8JCH - chains B and J of the 18 polymer chains in the assembly; structure by electron microscopy, 2.70 A resolution.

# Chain B
Name: DNA-directed RNA polymerase II subunit RPB2
Organism: Saccharomyces cerevisiae S288C
Notes: EC 2.7.7.6
UniProt: P08518 (RPB2_YEAST); numbering as in UniProt (aligned over 1-1224)
Chain sequence (1259 residues; numbered 1 to 1259; the number before each row is that of its first residue):
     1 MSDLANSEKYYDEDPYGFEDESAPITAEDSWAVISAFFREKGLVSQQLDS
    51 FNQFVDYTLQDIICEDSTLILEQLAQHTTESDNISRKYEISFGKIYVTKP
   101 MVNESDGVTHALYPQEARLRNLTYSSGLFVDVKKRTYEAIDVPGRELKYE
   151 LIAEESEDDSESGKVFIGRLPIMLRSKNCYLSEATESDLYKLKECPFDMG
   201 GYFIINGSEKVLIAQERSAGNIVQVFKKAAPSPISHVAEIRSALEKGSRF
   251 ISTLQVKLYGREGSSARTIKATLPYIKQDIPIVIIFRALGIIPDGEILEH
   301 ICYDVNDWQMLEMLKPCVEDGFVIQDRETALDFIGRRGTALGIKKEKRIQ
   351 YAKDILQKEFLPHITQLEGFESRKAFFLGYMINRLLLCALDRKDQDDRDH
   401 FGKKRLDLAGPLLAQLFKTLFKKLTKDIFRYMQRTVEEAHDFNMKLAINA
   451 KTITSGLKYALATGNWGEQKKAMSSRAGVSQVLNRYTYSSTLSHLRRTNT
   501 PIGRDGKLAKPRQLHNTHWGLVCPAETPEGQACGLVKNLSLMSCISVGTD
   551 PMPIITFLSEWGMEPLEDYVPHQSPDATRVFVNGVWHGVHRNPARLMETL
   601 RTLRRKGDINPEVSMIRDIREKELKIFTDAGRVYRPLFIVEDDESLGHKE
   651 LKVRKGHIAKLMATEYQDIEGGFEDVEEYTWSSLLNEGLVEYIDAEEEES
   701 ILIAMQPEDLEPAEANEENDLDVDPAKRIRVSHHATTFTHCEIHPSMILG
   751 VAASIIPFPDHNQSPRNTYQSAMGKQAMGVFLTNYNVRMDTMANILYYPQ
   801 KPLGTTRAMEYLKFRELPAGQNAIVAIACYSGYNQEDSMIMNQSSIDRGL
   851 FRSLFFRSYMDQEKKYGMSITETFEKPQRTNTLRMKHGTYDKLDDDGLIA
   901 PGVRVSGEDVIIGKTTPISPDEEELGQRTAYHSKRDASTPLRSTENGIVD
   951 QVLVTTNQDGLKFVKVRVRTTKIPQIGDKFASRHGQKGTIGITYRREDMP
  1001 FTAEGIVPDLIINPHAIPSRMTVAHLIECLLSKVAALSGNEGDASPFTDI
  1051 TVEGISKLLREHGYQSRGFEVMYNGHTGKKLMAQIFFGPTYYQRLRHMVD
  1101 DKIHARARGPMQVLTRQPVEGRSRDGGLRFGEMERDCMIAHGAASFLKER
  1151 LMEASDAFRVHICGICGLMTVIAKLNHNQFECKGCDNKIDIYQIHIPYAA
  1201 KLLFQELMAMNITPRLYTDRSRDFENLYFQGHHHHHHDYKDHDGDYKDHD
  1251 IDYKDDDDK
Not modelled in the structure: 1-17, 73-84, 138-162, 504-506, 920-929, 1225-1259
Construct notes: expression tag (1225-1259)
Ion coordination: Zn2+: Cys1163, Cys1166, Cys1182, Cys1185

# Chain J
Name: DNA-directed RNA polymerases I, II, and III subunit RPABC5
Organism: Saccharomyces cerevisiae S288C
UniProt: P22139 (RPAB5_YEAST); numbering as in UniProt (aligned over 1-70)
Chain sequence (70 residues; row label = number of the first residue in the row):
     1 MIVPVRCFSCGKVVGDKWESYLNLLQEDELDEGTALSRLGLKRYCCRRMI
    51 LTHVDLIEKFLRYNPLEKRD
Not modelled in the structure: 67-70
Ion coordination: Zn2+: Cys7, Cys10, Cys45, Cys46
UniProt features mapped onto this chain:
  - binding site (Zn(2+)): Cys7, Cys10, Cys45, Cys46
  - cross-link: Lys59 (Glycyl lysine isopeptide (Lys-Gly) (interchain with G-Cter in ubiquitin))

# Interface between chain B and chain J
Contacting residue pairs - 64 pairs, chain B then chain J:
  Tyr190(B) - Lys59(J)
  Tyr190(B) - Arg62(J)
  Tyr190(B) - Tyr63(J)
  Lys193(B) - Asn64(J)
  Glu194(B) - Tyr63(J)
  Cys195(B) - Tyr63(J)
  Pro196(B) - Tyr63(J)
  Phe197(B) - Lys59(J)
  Val780(B) - Leu56(J)  hydrophobic
  Thr783(B) - Phe60(J)
  Thr783(B) - Tyr63(J)  hydrogen bond
  Asn784(B) - Tyr63(J)
  Tyr785(B) - Met1(J)
  Tyr785(B) - Phe60(J)  hydrophobic
  Ile795(B) - Met1(J)  hydrophobic
  Leu796(B) - Met1(J)
  Tyr797(B) - Met1(J)
  Tyr798(B) - Ile2(J)
  Tyr798(B) - Pro4(J)  hydrophobic
  Pro799(B) - Val54(J)
  Pro799(B) - Leu56(J)  hydrophobic
  Gln800(B) - Met49(J)
  Gln800(B) - Thr52(J)
  Lys801(B) - Leu51(J)
  Lys801(B) - Thr52(J)  hydrogen bond (backbone-backbone)
  Lys801(B) - Val54(J)
  Leu803(B) - Thr52(J)
  Arg815(B) - Val54(J)
  Glu816(B) - Val54(J)
  Glu816(B) - Leu56(J)
  Leu817(B) - Leu56(J)  hydrophobic
  Pro818(B) - Val54(J)  hydrophobic
  Asn822(B) - Arg48(J)  hydrogen bond (backbone-side chain)
  Asn822(B) - Thr52(J)  hydrogen bond
  Ile824(B) - Ser9(J)
  Ile824(B) - Cys45(J)  hydrophobic
  Ser845(B) - Phe8(J)  hydrogen bond (side chain-backbone)
  Arg848(B) - Cys7(J)  hydrogen bond (side chain-backbone)
  Arg848(B) - Phe8(J)  hydrogen bond (side chain-backbone)
  Arg848(B) - Ser9(J)  hydrogen bond (side chain-backbone)
  Arg848(B) - Cys10(J)  hydrogen bond (side chain-backbone)
  Arg848(B) - Gly11(J)
  Gly849(B) - Phe8(J)
  Leu850(B) - Phe8(J)  hydrophobic
  Arg996(B) - Ser9(J)
  Arg996(B) - Cys10(J)  hydrogen bond (side chain-backbone)
  Glu1004(B) - Arg43(J)
  Ile1006(B) - Arg43(J)
  Ile1006(B) - Tyr44(J)
  Val1007(B) - Ser9(J)
  Asp1009(B) - Ser9(J)  hydrogen bond
  Asp1009(B) - Arg48(J)  salt bridge
  Lys1033(B) - Tyr44(J)
  Ala1035(B) - Leu51(J)
  Ala1036(B) - Tyr44(J)  hydrophobic
  Ala1036(B) - Arg47(J)  hydrogen bond (backbone-side chain)
  Leu1037(B) - Tyr44(J)  hydrophobic
  Leu1037(B) - Arg47(J)  hydrogen bond (backbone-side chain)
  Ser1038(B) - Gly33(J)
  Gly1039(B) - Glu32(J)
  Gly1039(B) - Leu51(J)
  Tyr1064(B) - Tyr44(J)  hydrophobic
  Glu1070(B) - Tyr44(J)  hydrogen bond
  Phe1087(B) - Tyr44(J)
Interface residues without a listed pair, chain B (49 interface residues in all): Glu186, Ser187, Gln821, Ala823, Asn842, Leu854, Pro1089
Interface residues without a listed pair, chain J (28 interface residues in all): Arg6, Leu36, His53

# Summary
Chain B and chain J form an interface of 49 and 28 residues respectively, with 14 hydrogen bonds and 1 salt
bridge. Among the polar pairs are Asp1009(B)-Arg48(J), Thr783(B)-Tyr63(J) and Asn822(B)-Arg48(J). From
UniProt: 4 Zn2+-binding residues on chain J.
Chain B is DNA-directed RNA polymerase II subunit RPB2 and chain J is DNA-directed RNA polymerases I, II, and
III subunit RPABC5, both from Saccharomyces cerevisiae S288C; the structure, Cryo-EM structure of yeast
Rat1-bound Pol II pre-termination transcription complex 1 (Pol II Rat1-PTTC1), was determined by electron
microscopy (same publication as 8K5P).
